PDB entry 9JHP | electron microscopy, 3.35 A resolution | chains B and S of the 5 polymer chains in the assembly

# Chain B
Protein: Guanine nucleotide-binding protein G(I)/G(S)/G(T) subunit beta-1
From: Homo sapiens
Reference sequence: P62873 (GBB1_HUMAN); numbering as in UniProt (aligned over 2-340)
Amino-acid sequence (346 residues; each row starts with the number of its first residue; numbers below 1 keep their minus sign (Ile-5 is residue -5)):
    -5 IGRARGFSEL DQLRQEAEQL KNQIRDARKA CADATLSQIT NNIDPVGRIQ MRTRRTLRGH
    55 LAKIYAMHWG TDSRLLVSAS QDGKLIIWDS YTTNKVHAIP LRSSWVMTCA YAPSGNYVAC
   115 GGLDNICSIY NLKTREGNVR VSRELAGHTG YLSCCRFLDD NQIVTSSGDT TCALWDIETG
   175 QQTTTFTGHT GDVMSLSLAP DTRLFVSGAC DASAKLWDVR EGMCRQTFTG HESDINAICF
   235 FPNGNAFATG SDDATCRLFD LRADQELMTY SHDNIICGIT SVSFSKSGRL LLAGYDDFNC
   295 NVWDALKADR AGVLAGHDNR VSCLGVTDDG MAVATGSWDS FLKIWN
Unresolved in the structure: -5 to 2
Construct notes: expression tag (-5 to 1)
Curated features (UniProtKB/Swiss-Prot):
  - modified residue: Ser2 (N-acetylserine), His266 (Phosphohistidine)
  - natural variant: Leu30 (L30F: In MRD42; uncertain significance), Arg52 (R52G: In MRD42), Gly64 (G64V: In MRD42), Asp76 (D76E: In MRD42; D76G: In MRD42), Gly77 (G77S: In MRD42), Lys78 (K78R: In MRD42), Ile80 (I80N: In MRD42; I80T: In MRD42), His91 (H91R: In MRD42; uncertain significance), Ala92 (A92T: In MRD42), Pro94 (P94S: In MRD42), Leu95 (L95P: In MRD42), Arg96 (R96L: In MRD42), 5 further natural variant entries in UniProt

# Chain S
Protein: scFv16
From: Homo sapiens
Notes: antibody fragment or engineered binder
Amino-acid sequence (286 residues; each row starts with the number of its first residue; note: 1 number in that range is skipped by the numbering (no residue carries it; nothing is unmodelled there); numbers below 1 keep their minus sign (Met-19 is residue -19)):
   -19 MVSAIVLYVL LAAAAHSAFA DVQLVESGGG LVQPGGSRKL SCSASGFAFS SFGMHWVRQA
    41 PEKGLEWVAY ISSGSGTIYY ADTVKGRFTI SRDDPKNTLF LQMTSLRSED TAMYYCVRSI
   101 YYYGSSPFDF WGQGTTLTVS
   122 SGGGGSGGGG SGGGGSDIVM TQATSSVPVT PGESVSISCR SSKSLLHSNG NTYLYWFLQR
   182 PGQSPQLLIY RMSNLASGVP DRFSGSGSGT AFTLTISRLE AEDVGVYYCM QHLEYPLTFG
   242 AGTKLELKAA AENLYFQSHH HHHHHH
Unresolved in the structure: -19 to 1, 122-137, 249-267
Disulfides: Cys160-Cys230

# Interface between chain B and chain S
Residue-residue contacts (10; chain B residue first):
  Arg68(B) with Tyr103(S)
  Leu69(B) with Tyr103(S), hydrophobic
  Val90(B) with Tyr102(S), hydrophobic
  Arg129(B) with Val2(S); Phe110(S)
  Glu130(B) with Gly26(S); Phe27(S); Ala28(S); Phe32(S)
  Asn132(B) with Ala28(S)
Other interface residues (no listed pair), chain B (10 interface residues in all): Asp83, His91, Lys127, Gly131
Other interface residues (no listed pair), chain S (11 interface residues in all): Ser31, Arg98, Gly104

# Summary
10 residues of chain B face 11 of chain S across their interface.
Here chain B is Guanine nucleotide-binding protein G(I)/G(S)/G(T) subunit beta-1 and chain S is scFv16, both
from Homo sapiens. Entry 9JHP (Cryo-EM structure of GPR4 complexed with miniG13 in pH6.8) was determined by
electron microscopy, deposited together with 8ZCE, 8ZCF, 9JFT, 9JFV, 9JFW, 9JFX, 9JFZ and 9LGM.
